PDB entry 5MFG | X-ray diffraction, 1.90 A resolution | chains A and D of the 5 polymer chains in the assembly

# Chain A (and D)
Molecule: Yiiim5aii
Source organism: synthetic construct
Notes: chain D of this document is another copy of the same molecule, construct and numbering; everything in this record applies to it too
Sequence (286 residues; numbered 8 to 293; the number before each row is that of its first residue):
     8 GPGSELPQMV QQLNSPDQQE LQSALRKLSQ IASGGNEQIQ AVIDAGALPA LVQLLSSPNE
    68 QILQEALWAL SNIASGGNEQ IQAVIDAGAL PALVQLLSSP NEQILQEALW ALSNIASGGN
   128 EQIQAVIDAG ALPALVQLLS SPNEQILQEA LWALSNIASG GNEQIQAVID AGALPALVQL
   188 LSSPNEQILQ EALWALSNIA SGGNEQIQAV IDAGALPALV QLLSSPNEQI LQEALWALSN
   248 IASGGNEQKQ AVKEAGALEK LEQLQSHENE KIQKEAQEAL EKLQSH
Not modelled in the structure: 8-11 (chain D: 8-11, 253-293)
Bound ions: Ca2+ site 1: Asn-21, Gln-60; Ca2+ site 2: Pro-23, Gln-25 (shared with 2 residues of chain C); Ca2+ site 3: Pro-65, Glu-67 (shared with 2 residues of chain C); Ca2+ site 4: Pro-107, Glu-109 (shared with 2 residues of chain C); Ca2+ site 5: Pro-149, Glu-151 (shared with 2 residues of chain C); Ca2+ site 6: Pro-191, Glu-193 (shared with 2 residues of chain C); Ca2+ site 7: Pro-233, Glu-235 (shared with Pro-233(D), Glu-235(D) of chain D)

# Interface between chain A and chain D
Pairs across the interface - 19 pairs, chain A then chain D:
  Asn-234(A) with Glu-235(D)
  Glu-235(A) with Asn-234(D); Glu-235(D); Gln-236(D)
  Gln-236(A) with Glu-235(D); Gln-239(D)
  Gln-239(A) with Gln-236(D), hydrogen bond
  Gly-263(A) with Trp-159(D)
  Glu-266(A) with Trp-117(D); Gln-155(D); Trp-159(D)
  Lys-267(A) with Trp-117(D)
  Glu-269(A) with Gln-155(D)
  Gln-270(A) with Gln-113(D); Trp-117(D); Glu-156(D), hydrogen bond
  Leu-271(A) with Trp-75(D), hydrophobic
  His-274(A) with Trp-75(D); Glu-114(D), salt bridge
Other interface residues (no listed pair), chain A (14 interface residues in all): Pro-233, Ala-262, Glu-277
Other interface residues (no listed pair), chain D (16 interface residues in all): Arg-33, Gln-71, Glu-72, Trp-201, Pro-233

# Overview
The interface between chain A and chain D involves 14 residues on one side and 16 on the other, with 2
hydrogen bonds and 1 salt bridge. Polar pairs include His-274(A)/Glu-114(D), Gln-239(A)/Gln-236(D) and
Gln-270(A)/Glu-156(D). The Ca2+ site 1 is built by Asn-21(A) and Gln-60(A).
Both chains are Yiiim5aii (synthetic construct). Entry 5MFG (Designed armadillo repeat protein YIIIM5AII in
complex with peptide (RR)4) was determined by X-ray diffraction, deposited together with 5MFF, 5MFH, 5MFI,
5MFJ and 5MFK.
